9AZ0 - chain A; structure by X-ray diffraction, 1.65 A resolution.

== Chain A ==
Molecule: Dyp-type peroxidase
Source organism: Frankia casuarinae
Reference sequence: Q2J9T9 (Q2J9T9_FRACC); residue numbers follow UniProt; this construct covers 66-456
Amino-acid sequence (391 residues; numbered 66 to 456; the number before each row is that of its first residue):
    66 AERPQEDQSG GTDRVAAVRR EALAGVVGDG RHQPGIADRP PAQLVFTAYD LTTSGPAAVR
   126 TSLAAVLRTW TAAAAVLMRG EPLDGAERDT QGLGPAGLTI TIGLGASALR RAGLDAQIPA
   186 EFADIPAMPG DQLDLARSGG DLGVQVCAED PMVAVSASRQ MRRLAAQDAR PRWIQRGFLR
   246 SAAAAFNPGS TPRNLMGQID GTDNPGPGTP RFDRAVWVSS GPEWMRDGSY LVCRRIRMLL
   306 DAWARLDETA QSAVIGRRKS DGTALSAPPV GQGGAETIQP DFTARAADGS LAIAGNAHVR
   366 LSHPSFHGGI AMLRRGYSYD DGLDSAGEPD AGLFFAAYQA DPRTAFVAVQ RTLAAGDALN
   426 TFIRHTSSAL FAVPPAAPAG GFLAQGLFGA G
Disordered / not traced: 66-94, 455-456
Metal / ion sites: heme Fe: His363 (together with oxygen molecule)
Small-molecule neighbours:
  - heme (HEM): Asn259, Met261, Gln263, Ile264, Asp265, Gly266, Thr267, Asp268, Ile301, Met303, Ile320, Arg322, His363, Val364, Ser367, His368, Pro369, Met377, Arg379, Leu398, Phe400, Phe411, Val414, Gln415, Leu418, Leu424, Ile428, His430
  - oxygen molecule (OXY): Asp265, Arg379, Leu398, Phe400

== Overview ==
Ligands of chain A: heme and oxygen molecule.
Chain A is Dyp-type peroxidase (Frankia casuarinae); the structure, Crystal crystal of FC2591 peroxidase from
Frankia casuarinae, was determined by X-ray diffraction, deposited together with 9AZ1 and 9AZ2.
